Entry 2Q7M (X-ray diffraction, 4.25 A resolution (low resolution: residue-level contacts below are approximate; hydrogen-bond / salt-bridge calls are withheld)); this record covers chains A and C of the 3 polymer chains in the assembly.

# Chain A (and C)
Name: Arachidonate 5-lipoxygenase-activating protein
Organism: Homo sapiens
Notes: chain C of this document is another copy of the same molecule, construct and numbering; everything in this record applies to it too
Reference sequence: P20292 (AL5AP_HUMAN); residue numbers follow UniProt; this construct covers 1-161
Amino-acid sequence (161 residues; numbered 1 to 161; the number before each row is that of its first residue):
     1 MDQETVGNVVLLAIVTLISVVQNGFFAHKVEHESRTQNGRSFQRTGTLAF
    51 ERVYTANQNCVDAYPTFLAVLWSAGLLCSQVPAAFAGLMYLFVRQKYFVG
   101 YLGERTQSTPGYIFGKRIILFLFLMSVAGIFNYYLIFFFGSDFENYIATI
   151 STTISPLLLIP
Not modelled in the structure: 140-161 (chain C: 150-161)
Differences from the reference sequence: engineered mutation A148 (Lys in P20292)
Small-molecule neighbours:
  - 2CS (3-[3-(tert-butylthio)-1-(4-chlorobenzyl)-5-(quinolin-2-ylmethoxy)-1H-indol-2-yl]-2,2-dimethylpropanoic acid), molecule 1: V21, N23, G24, F25, A27, H28
  - 2CS, molecule 2: N59, D62, A63, T66, Y90, Y112, I113, F114, K116, I119, L120, F123
Swiss-Prot annotation at these positions:
  - mutagenesis: V20 (V20A: Increased affinity for the inhibitor MK-591), A27 (A27V: Strongly decreased affinity for the inhibitor MK-591), V30 (V30A: Strongly decreased affinity for the inhibitor MK-591), D62 (D62A: Decreased affinity for the inhibitor MK-591), T66 (T66A: Strongly decreased affinity for the inhibitor MK-591), Y112 (Y112A: Strongly decreased affinity for the inhibitor MK-591), I113 (I113A: Increased affinity for the inhibitor MK-591), K116 (K116A: Strongly increased affinity for the inhibitor MK-591), F123 (F123A: Decreased affinity for the inhibitor MK-591)

# Interface between chain A and chain C
Pairs across the interface (55; chain A residue first):
  M1(A) with L76(C)
  Q3(A) with Y133(C); I136(C); F137(C)
  V6(A) with L77(C); Y133(C)
  G7(A) with Y133(C)
  V10(A) with I130(C); Y133(C); Y134(C)
  A13(A) with L77(C)
  I14(A) with I130(C); Y134(C)
  L17(A) with S73(C); F123(C); S126(C)
  V20(A) with T66(C); A69(C); V70(C); F123(C)
  N23(A) with T66(C)
  E31(A) with G111(C); Y112(C); I113(C)
  R35(A) with I113(C)
  G39(A) with P110(C)
  R40(A) with R52(C); T55(C); Y101(C); R105(C); Q107(C); P110(C)
  S41(A) with E51(C)
  F42(A) with R44(C); T55(C); Y101(C); Y112(C)
  Q43(A) with R44(C); T45(C); E51(C); Y54(C); T55(C)
  R44(A) with R44(C); T45(C); G46(C); T47(C); E51(C)
  Y54(A) with Q58(C); D62(C); Y112(C)
  Q58(A) with Q58(C); D62(C)
  V61(A) with D62(C)
  Y64(A) with P65(C); T66(C)
Interface residues without a listed pair, chain A (27 interface residues in all): V21, A27, V30, E51, N57
Interface residues without a listed pair, chain C (32 interface residues in all): T106

# Summary
Chain A and chain C form an interface of 27 and 32 residues respectively. Ligands of chain A: compound 2CS.
From UniProt: 9 mutagenesis sites on chain A.
Both chains are Arachidonate 5-lipoxygenase-activating protein (Homo sapiens). Entry 2Q7M (Crystal structure
of human FLAP with MK-591) was determined by X-ray diffraction together with 2Q7R from the same study.
